PDB entry 3DA9 | X-ray diffraction, 1.80 A resolution | chains A and B of the 3 polymer chains in the assembly

[Chain A]
Protein: Thrombin light chain
From: Homo sapiens
Notes: EC 3.4.21.5
UniProtKB: P00734 (THRB_HUMAN); residues 1-36 here correspond to UniProt positions 328-363 (UniProt number = residue number + 327)
Amino-acid sequence (36 residues; each row starts with the number of its first residue):
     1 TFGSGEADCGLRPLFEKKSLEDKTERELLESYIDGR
Not modelled in the structure: 1-6, 34-36
Curated features (UniProtKB/Swiss-Prot):
  - site: Arg36 (Cleavage)

[Chain B]
Protein: Thrombin heavy chain
From: Homo sapiens
Notes: EC 3.4.21.5
UniProtKB: P00734 (THRB_HUMAN); the construct has insertions or renumbered stretches relative to UniProt, so the offset changes along the chain: 37-183 = UniProt 364-510; 185-289 = UniProt 518-622
Amino-acid sequence (259 residues; each row starts with the number of its first residue; note: 1 number in that range is skipped by the numbering (no residue carries it; nothing is unmodelled there); a row labelled like 183A-183G holds insertion residues (183A, then the next letters in order)):
    37 IVEGSDAEIGMSPWQVMLFRKSPQELLCGASLISDRWVLTAAHCLLYPPW
    87 DKNFTENDLLVRIGKHSRTRYERNIEKISMLEKIYIHPRYNWRENLDRDI
   137 ALMKLKKPVAFSDYIHPVCLPDRETAASLLQAGYKGRVTGWGNLKET
183A-183G WTANVGK
   185 GQPSVLQVVNLPIVERPVCKDSTRIRITDNMFCAGYKPDEGKRGDACEGD
   235 SGGPFVMKSPFNNRWYQMGIVSWGEGCDRDGKYGFYTHVFRLKKWIQKVI
   285 DQFGE
Not modelled in the structure: 183A-183G, 289
Disulfide bonds: Cys64-Cys80, Cys203-Cys217, Cys231-Cys261
Ion coordination: Na+: Arg263, Lys266
Small-molecule neighbours: 44U (beta-phenyl-D-phenylalanyl-N-propyl-L-prolinamide): His79, Tyr83, Trp86, Glu130, Asn131, Leu132, Ile209, Ala230, Cys231, Glu232, Ser235, Val255, Ser256, Trp257, Gly258, Glu259
Curated features (UniProtKB/Swiss-Prot):
  - region: Ala218 to Val240 (High affinity receptor-binding region which is also known as the TP508 peptide)
  - active site (Charge relay system): His79, Asp135, Ser235
  - glycosylation: Asn89 (N-linked (GlcNAc...) (complex) asparagine)

[How chain A and chain B interact]
Inter-chain disulfides: Cys9(A)-Cys155(B)
Residue-residue contacts - 59 pairs, chain A then chain B:
  Ala7(A) with Arg248(B), hydrogen bond (backbone-side chain)
  Asp8(A) with His152(B), salt bridge; Arg248(B)
  Cys9(A) with Pro153(B); Val154(B); Cys155(B), disulfide; Arg248(B), hydrogen bond (backbone-side chain)
  Gly10(A) with Trp50(B); Pro153(B), hydrogen bond (backbone-backbone); Cys155(B); Arg248(B); Trp249(B), hydrogen bond (backbone-backbone)
  Leu11(A) with His152(B), hydrogen bond (backbone-side chain); Asn247(B); Arg248(B)
  Arg12(A) with Gly46(B); Met47(B), hydrogen bond (side chain-backbone); Pro49(B); Trp50(B); Arg173(B); Trp249(B)
  Pro13(A) with Ser148(B); Asp149(B); His152(B)
  Leu14(A) with Ile45(B); Asp149(B)
  Phe15(A) with Glu44(B); Ile45(B); Gly46(B); Met47(B), hydrophobic
  Glu16(A) with Lys242(B), salt bridge; Asn247(B); Trp249(B), hydrogen bond
  Lys17(A) with His152(B)
  Asp22(A) with Glu44(B); Met47(B); Arg173(B), salt bridge; Trp249(B)
  Lys23(A) with Glu44(B), hydrogen bond (backbone-side chain)
  Thr24(A) with Arg173(B), hydrogen bond; Asn194(B), hydrogen bond
  Glu25(A) with Arg173(B); Lys242(B), salt bridge
  Glu27(A) with Lys171(B), salt bridge; Asn194(B), hydrogen bond; Tyr220(B), hydrogen bond
  Leu28(A) with Lys171(B); Gly172(B); Asn194(B); Trp249(B), hydrophobic
  Leu29(A) with Pro244(B), hydrophobic
  Ser31(A) with Gly169(B); Tyr170(B); Lys171(B), hydrogen bond (side chain-backbone)
  Tyr32(A) with Tyr170(B), hydrophobic; Lys171(B), hydrogen bond (side chain-backbone); Met241(B); Lys242(B)
  Ile33(A) with Tyr170(B)
Other interface residues (no listed pair), chain B (26 interface residues in all): Tyr150

[Overview]
Chain A and chain B form an interface of 21 and 26 residues respectively; the contacts include 1 disulfide
bond, 14 hydrogen bonds and 5 salt bridges. Polar contacts include Asp8(A)-His152(B), Glu16(A)-Lys242(B) and
Asp22(A)-Arg173(B). Chain B binds compound 44U.
Chain A is Thrombin light chain and chain B is Thrombin heavy chain, both from Homo sapiens; the structure,
Crystal structure of thrombin in complex with inhibitor, was determined by X-ray diffraction.
